Entry 6PYV (X-ray diffraction, 1.45 A resolution); this record covers chains A and B of the 3 polymer chains in the assembly.

# Chain A
Molecule: HLA class I histocompatibility antigen, B-2703 alpha chain
Source organism: Homo sapiens
UniProt: P03989 (1B27_HUMAN); residues 1-276 here correspond to UniProt positions 25-300 (UniProt number = residue number + 24)
Chain sequence (276 residues; each row starts with the number of its first residue):
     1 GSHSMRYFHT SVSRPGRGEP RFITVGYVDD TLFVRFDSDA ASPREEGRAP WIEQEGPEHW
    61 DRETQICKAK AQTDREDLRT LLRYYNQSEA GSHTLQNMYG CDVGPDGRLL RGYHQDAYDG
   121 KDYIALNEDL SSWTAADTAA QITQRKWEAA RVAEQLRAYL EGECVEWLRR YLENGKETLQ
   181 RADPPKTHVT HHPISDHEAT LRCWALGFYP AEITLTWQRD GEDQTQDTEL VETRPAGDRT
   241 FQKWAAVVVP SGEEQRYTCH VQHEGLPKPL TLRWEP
Construct notes: engineered mutation Gly47 (Pro71 in P03989); variant His59 (Tyr83 in P03989)
Disulfides: Cys101-Cys164, Cys203-Cys259
From the paper describing this entry:
  - conformationally variable residues (side-chain flip): Trp60
  - mutagenesis - W60A: unchanged expression
  - mutagenesis - W60A: decreased binding to HC10 (proposed by the authors, not directly observed)

# Chain B
Molecule: Beta-2-microglobulin
Source organism: Homo sapiens
UniProt: P61769 (B2MG_HUMAN); residues 1-99 here correspond to UniProt positions 21-119 (UniProt number = residue number + 20)
Chain sequence (99 residues; row label = number of the first residue in the row):
     1 IQRTPKIQVY SRHPAENGKS NFLNCYVSGF HPSDIEVDLL KNGERIEKVE HSDLSFSKDW
    61 SFYLLYYTEF TPTEKDEYAC RVNHVTLSQP KIVKWDRDM
Disulfides: Cys25-Cys80
UniProt features mapped onto this chain:
  - modified residue: Gln2 (Pyrrolidone carboxylic acid)
  - glycosylation: Ile1 (N-linked (Glc) (glycation) isoleucine), Lys19 (N-linked (Glc) (glycation) lysine), Lys41 (N-linked (Glc) (glycation) lysine), Lys48 (N-linked (Glc) (glycation) lysine), Lys58 (N-linked (Glc) (glycation) lysine), Lys91 (N-linked (Glc) (glycation) lysine), Lys94 (N-linked (Glc) (glycation) lysine)

# Chain A / chain B interface
Contacting residue pairs (53; chain A residue first):
  Phe8(A) - Ser55(B)
  Phe8(A) - Phe56(B)  hydrophobic
  His9(A) - Phe56(B)
  Thr10(A) - Leu54(B)
  Thr10(A) - Phe56(B)
  Thr10(A) - Phe62(B)
  Val12(A) - Ser33(B)
  Ile23(A) - Leu54(B)
  Val25(A) - Asp53(B)
  Val25(A) - Ser55(B)
  Tyr27(A) - Ser55(B)  hydrogen bond
  Tyr27(A) - Tyr63(B)
  Arg35(A) - Asp53(B)  salt bridge
  Thr94(A) - Phe62(B)
  Gln96(A) - His31(B)  hydrogen bond
  Gln96(A) - Phe56(B)
  Gln96(A) - Trp60(B)  hydrogen bond (side chain-backbone)
  Gln96(A) - Phe62(B)
  Asn97(A) - Phe56(B)
  Gln115(A) - Trp60(B)
  Asp116(A) - Trp60(B)
  Ala117(A) - Trp60(B)  hydrophobic
  Asp119(A) - His31(B)
  Gly120(A) - Arg3(B)  hydrogen bond (backbone-side chain)
  Gly120(A) - His31(B)
  Gly120(A) - Trp60(B)
  Asp122(A) - Trp60(B)  hydrogen bond
  His192(A) - Asp98(B)  salt bridge
  Arg202(A) - Asp98(B)  hydrogen bond (side chain-backbone)
  Arg202(A) - Met99(B)
  Trp204(A) - Asp98(B)
  Trp204(A) - Met99(B)
  Val231(A) - Gln8(B)
  Glu232(A) - Gln8(B)  hydrogen bond (backbone-side chain)
  Glu232(A) - Tyr26(B)  hydrogen bond
  Glu232(A) - Ser28(B)  hydrogen bond
  Thr233(A) - Tyr26(B)
  Arg234(A) - Gln8(B)  hydrogen bond
  Arg234(A) - Tyr10(B)
  Arg234(A) - Tyr26(B)
  Arg234(A) - Met99(B)  hydrogen bond (side chain-backbone)
  Pro235(A) - Tyr10(B)  hydrogen bond (backbone-side chain)
  Pro235(A) - Asn24(B)
  Pro235(A) - Tyr26(B)
  Ala236(A) - Arg12(B)  hydrogen bond (backbone-side chain)
  Ala236(A) - Asn24(B)  hydrogen bond (backbone-side chain)
  Gly237(A) - Arg12(B)  hydrogen bond (backbone-side chain)
  Asp238(A) - Arg12(B)
  Asp238(A) - His13(B)  salt bridge
  Gln242(A) - Tyr10(B)
  Gln242(A) - Ser11(B)  hydrogen bond (side chain-backbone)
  Gln242(A) - Arg12(B)  hydrogen bond (side chain-backbone)
  Trp244(A) - Met99(B)  hydrogen bond (side chain-backbone)
Also at the interface, not in a pair above, chain A (33 interface residues in all): Arg17, Met98, Leu206
Also at the interface, not in a pair above, chain B (25 interface residues in all): Lys6, Pro14, Asp34, Asp59, Leu65

# Summary
33 residues of chain A and 25 residues of chain B are in contact; the contacts include 18 hydrogen bonds and 3
salt bridges. Polar pairs include Arg35(A)-Asp53(B), His192(A)-Asp98(B) and Asp238(A)-His13(B). From the
paper: W60A of chain A reduces binding to HC10; conformational variability at Trp60(A).
Here chain A is HLA class I histocompatibility antigen, B-2703 alpha chain and chain B is
Beta-2-microglobulin, both from Homo sapiens. Entry 6PYV (Crystal Structure of HLA-B*2703-P47G in complex with
LRN, a self-peptide) was determined by X-ray diffraction (same publication as 6PYJ, 6PYL, 6PYW and 6PZ5).
